Entry 1NVV (X-ray diffraction, 2.18 A resolution); this record covers chains R and S of the 3 polymer chains in the assembly.

Chain R:
Name: Transforming protein p21/H-RAS-1
From: Homo sapiens
UniProt: P01112 (RASH_HUMAN); residue numbers follow UniProt; this construct covers 1-166
Amino-acid sequence (166 residues; numbered 1 to 166; the number before each row is that of its first residue):
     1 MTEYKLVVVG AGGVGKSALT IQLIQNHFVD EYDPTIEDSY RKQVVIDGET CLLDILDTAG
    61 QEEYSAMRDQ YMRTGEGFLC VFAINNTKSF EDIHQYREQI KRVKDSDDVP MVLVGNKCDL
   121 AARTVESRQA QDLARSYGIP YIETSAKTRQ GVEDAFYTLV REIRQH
Curated features (UniProtKB/Swiss-Prot):
  - region: His166 (Hypervariable region)
  - motif: Tyr32 to Tyr40 (Effector region)
  - binding site (GTP): Gly13 to Ala18, Val29 to Thr35, Ala59, Gly60, Asn116 to Asp119, Ser145 to Lys147
  - modified residue: Met1 (N-acetylmethionine), Thr2 (N-acetylthreonine), Cys118 (S-nitrosocysteine)
  - glycosylation: Thr35 (Microbial infection: O-linked (Glc) threonine)

Chain S:
Name: Son of sevenless protein homolog 1
From: Homo sapiens
Notes: fragment: residues 566-1046, including RAS GUANINE NUCLEOTIDE EXCHANGE FACTOR FRAGMENT
UniProt: Q07889 (SOS1_HUMAN); residue numbers follow UniProt; this construct covers 566-1046
Amino-acid sequence (481 residues; numbered 566 to 1046; the number before each row is that of its first residue):
   566 QMRLPSADVY RFAEPDSEEN IIFEENMQPK AGIPIIKAGT VIKLIERLTY HMYADPNFVR
   626 TFLTTYRSFC KPQELLSLII ERFEIPEPEP TEADRIAIEN GDQPLSAELK RFRKEYIQPV
   686 QLRVLNVCRH WVEHHFYDFE RDAYLLQRME EFIGTVRGKA MKKWVESITK IIQRKKIARD
   746 NGPGHNITFQ SSPPTVEWHI SRPGHIETFD LLTLHPIEIA RQLTLLESDL YRAVQPSELV
   806 GSVWTKEDKE INSPNLLKMI RHTTNLTLWF EKCIVETENL EERVAVVSRI IEILQVFQEL
   866 NNFNGVLEVV SAMNSSPVYR LDHTFEQIPS RQKKILEEAH ELSEDHYKKY LAKLRSINPP
   926 CVPFFGIYLT NILKTEEGNP EVLKRHGKEL INFSKRRKVA EITGEIQQYQ NQPYCLRVES
   986 DIKRFFENLN PMGNSMEKEF TDYLFNKSLE IEPRNPKPLP RFPKKYSYPL KSPGVRPSNP
  1046 R
Disordered / not traced: 591-596, 744-749
Reported in the primary citation:
  - conformationally variable residues (order/disorder transition): Glu654 to Arg676

How chain R and chain S interact:
Contacting residue pairs (70; chain R residue first):
  Ser17(R) - Lys939(S)  hydrogen bond
  Ser17(R) - Glu942(S)  hydrogen bond
  Ala18(R) - Glu942(S)  hydrogen bond (backbone-side chain)
  Ile21(R) - Lys939(S)
  Ile21(R) - Glu942(S)
  Ile21(R) - Gly943(S)
  Gln25(R) - Gly943(S)  hydrogen bond (side chain-backbone)
  Asp30(R) - Lys602(S)  salt bridge
  Asp30(R) - Arg950(S)  salt bridge
  Glu31(R) - Glu589(S)
  Glu31(R) - Lys602(S)
  Glu31(R) - Asn944(S)
  Glu31(R) - Ser959(S)  hydrogen bond
  Glu31(R) - Lys963(S)  salt bridge
  Tyr32(R) - Lys939(S)
  Tyr32(R) - Gly943(S)
  Tyr32(R) - Asn944(S)  hydrogen bond (backbone-side chain)
  Tyr32(R) - Lys963(S)
  Asp33(R) - Lys963(S)
  Pro34(R) - Asn936(S)
  Pro34(R) - Lys939(S)
  Pro34(R) - Thr940(S)
  Tyr40(R) - His911(S)
  Arg41(R) - Asp910(S)  salt bridge
  Arg41(R) - His911(S)
  Asp54(R) - His911(S)  salt bridge
  Ile55(R) - His911(S)
  Leu56(R) - His911(S)
  Asp57(R) - Lys939(S)  salt bridge
  Thr58(R) - Thr935(S)
  Ala59(R) - Thr935(S)  hydrogen bond (backbone-side chain)
  Ala59(R) - Leu938(S)
  Gly60(R) - Trp809(S)  hydrogen bond (backbone-side chain)
  Gly60(R) - Leu934(S)
  Gly60(R) - Leu938(S)
  Gln61(R) - Phe929(S)
  Gln61(R) - Gly931(S)  hydrogen bond (side chain-backbone)
  Gln61(R) - Thr935(S)  hydrogen bond
  Glu63(R) - Lys814(S)
  Glu63(R) - Leu822(S)
  Glu63(R) - Ile825(S)
  Glu63(R) - Arg826(S)  salt bridge
  Glu63(R) - Thr829(S)
  Tyr64(R) - Ile825(S)
  Tyr64(R) - Phe929(S)  hydrophobic
  Tyr64(R) - Phe930(S)
  Tyr64(R) - Gly931(S)  hydrogen bond (side chain-backbone)
  Ser65(R) - Thr829(S)
  Ser65(R) - Glu1002(S)
  Ala66(R) - Thr832(S)
  Met67(R) - Ser876(S)
  Met67(R) - Tyr912(S)
  Met67(R) - Phe929(S)  hydrophobic
  Asp69(R) - Ser880(S)
  Asp69(R) - Ser881(S)  hydrogen bond (side chain-backbone)
  Gln70(R) - Val875(S)
  Gln70(R) - Ser876(S)
  Gln70(R) - Asn879(S)
  Gln70(R) - Ser908(S)  hydrogen bond
  Tyr71(R) - Tyr912(S)  hydrogen bond
  Tyr71(R) - Phe929(S)
  Arg73(R) - Asn879(S)  hydrogen bond (side chain-backbone)
  Arg73(R) - Ser880(S)
  Arg73(R) - Ser881(S)
  Arg73(R) - Tyr884(S)
  Gln95(R) - Lys1003(S)  hydrogen bond
  Arg102(R) - Ser881(S)
  Arg102(R) - Asp1007(S)  salt bridge
  Arg102(R) - Phe1010(S)
  Val103(R) - Ser881(S)
Also at the interface, not in a pair above, chain R (35 interface residues in all): Thr20, Thr35, Glu37, Asp105
Also at the interface, not in a pair above, chain S (50 interface residues in all): Thr810, Thr828, Leu833, Pro882, His905, Lys913, Ile932, Pro945, Leu948, Ile967, Thr1006, Arg1019
From the paper, about this interface:
  - residue pairs: Asp30(R)-Lys602(S)

In short:
The interface between chain R and chain S involves 35 residues on one side and 50 on the other; the contacts
include 16 hydrogen bonds and 8 salt bridges. Polar pairs include Asp30(R)-Lys602(S), Asp30(R)-Arg950(S) and
Glu31(R)-Lys963(S). The paper describes a contact between Asp30(R) and Lys602(S). From the paper:
conformational variability at Glu654(S).
Chain R is Transforming protein p21/H-RAS-1 and chain S is Son of sevenless protein homolog 1, both from Homo
sapiens; the structure, Structural evidence for feedback activation by RasGTP of the Ras-specific nucleotide
exchange factor SOS, was determined by X-ray diffraction together with 1NVU, 1NVW and 1NVX from the same
study.
